4U09 - chain A; structure by X-ray diffraction, 1.95 A resolution.

Chain A:
Name: LIC12759
Organism: Leptospira interrogans serovar Copenhageni str. Fiocruz L1-130
UniProt: Q72NS0 (Q72NS0_LEPIC); numbering as in UniProt (aligned over 23-423)
Amino-acid sequence (401 residues; row label = number of the first residue in the row):
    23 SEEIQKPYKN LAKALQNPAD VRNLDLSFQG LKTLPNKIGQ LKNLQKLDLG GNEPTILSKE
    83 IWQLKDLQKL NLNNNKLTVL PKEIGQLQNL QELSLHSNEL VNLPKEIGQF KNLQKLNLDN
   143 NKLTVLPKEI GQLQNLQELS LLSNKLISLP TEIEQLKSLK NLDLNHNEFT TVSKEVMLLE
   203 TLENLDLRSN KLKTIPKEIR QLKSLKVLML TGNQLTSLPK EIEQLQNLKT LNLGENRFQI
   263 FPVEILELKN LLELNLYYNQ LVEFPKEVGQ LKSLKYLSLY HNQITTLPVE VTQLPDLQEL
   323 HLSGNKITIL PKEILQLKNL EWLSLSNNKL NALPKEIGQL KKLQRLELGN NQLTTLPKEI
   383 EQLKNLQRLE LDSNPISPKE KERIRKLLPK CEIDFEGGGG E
Disordered / not traced: 23-25, 418-423
Modified / non-standard residues: Mse199 (selenomethionine; parent Met); Mse231 (selenomethionine; parent Met)
Metal / ion sites: Zn2+ site 1: H188 (shared with 1 residue of chain B); Zn2+ site 2: E257 (shared with 1 residue of chain B); Zn2+ site 3: H303 (shared with 1 residue of chain B); Zn2+ site 4: E369, E392 (shared with 1 residue of chain B)

Overview:
E369 and E392 form the Zn2+ site 4.
Chain A is LIC12759 (Leptospira interrogans serovar Copenhageni str. Fiocruz L1-130); the structure, Structure
of Leptospira interrogans LRR protein LIC12759, was determined by X-ray diffraction together with 4TZH, 4U06
and 4U08 from the same study.
